PDB entry 9ASA | electron microscopy, 3.12 A resolution | chains A and B of the 5 polymer chains in the assembly

[Chain A]
Molecule: 5-hydroxytryptamine receptor 2A
Source organism: Homo sapiens
Reference sequence: P28223 (5HT2A_HUMAN); numbering as in UniProt (aligned over 1-471)
Amino-acid sequence (471 residues; row label = number of the first residue in the row):
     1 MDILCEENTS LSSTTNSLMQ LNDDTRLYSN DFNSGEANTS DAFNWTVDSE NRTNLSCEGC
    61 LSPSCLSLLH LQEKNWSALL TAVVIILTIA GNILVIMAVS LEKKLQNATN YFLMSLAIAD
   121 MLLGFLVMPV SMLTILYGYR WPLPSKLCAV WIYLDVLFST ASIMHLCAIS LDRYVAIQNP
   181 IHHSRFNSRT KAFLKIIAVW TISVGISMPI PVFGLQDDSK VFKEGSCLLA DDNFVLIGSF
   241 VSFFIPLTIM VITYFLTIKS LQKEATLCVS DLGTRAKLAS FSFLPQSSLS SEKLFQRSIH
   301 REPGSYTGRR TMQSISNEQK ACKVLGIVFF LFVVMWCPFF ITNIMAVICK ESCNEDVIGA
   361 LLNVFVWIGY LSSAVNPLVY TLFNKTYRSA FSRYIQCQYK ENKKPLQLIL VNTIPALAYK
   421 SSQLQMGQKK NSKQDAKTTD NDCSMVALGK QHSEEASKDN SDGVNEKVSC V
Not modelled in the structure: 1-82, 264-314, 395-471
Curated features (UniProtKB/Swiss-Prot):
  - motif: Asp172 to Tyr174 (DRY motif), Asn376 to Tyr380 (NPxxY motif), Ser469 to Val471 (PDZ-binding)
  - binding site (serotonin): Asp155, Asn343
  - site: Leu229 (Hydrophobic barrier that decreases the speed of ligand binding and dissociation)
  - modified residue: Ser280 (Phosphoserine)
  - glycosylation (N-linked (GlcNAc...) asparagine): Asn8, Asn38, Asn44, Asn51, Asn54
  - mutagenesis: Trp151 (W151A/F: Decreased ability to bind serotonin and psilocybin), Asp155 (D155A: Abolished binding to serotonin and psilocybin), Leu229 (L229A: Strongly increases dissociation of bound lysergic acid diethylamine, without affecting binding affinity ...), Ser239 (S239A: Decreased ability to bind serotonin and psilocybin), Ser242 (S242A: Decreased ability to bind serotonin and psilocybin), Ser280 (S280A: Increased ability of hallucinogens to desensitize the receptor; S280D: Reduced receptor desensitization by nonhallucinogenic agonists), Leu362 (L362A: Decreased ability to bind serotonin and psilocybin), Gly463 (G463V: Loss of interaction with PATJ), Asn465 (N465S: No effect on interaction with PATJ. Acquires the binding properties of HTR2C; when associated with S-470), Cys470 (C470S: No effect on interaction with PATJ. Acquires the binding properties of HTR2C; when associated with S-465), Val471 (V471A: Loss of interaction with PATJ, CASK, APBA1, DLG1 and DLG4)
Disulfide bonds: Cys148-Cys227
Ligand contacts: A1AFX (2,5-dimethoxy-N,N-dimethyl-4-{2-[({2-[(prop-2-yn-1-yl)oxy]phenyl}methyl)amino]ethyl}aniline): Leu123, Ile152, Asp155, Val156, Ser159, Thr160, Ser162, Val235, Gly238, Ser239, Ser242, Trp336, Phe339, Phe340, Asn343, Val366, Gly369, Tyr370, Ser372, Ser373
Reported in the primary citation:
  - binding site for A1AFX: Asp155, Phe339, Phe340
  - conformationally variable residues (helix shift, side-chain flip): Phe332, Tyr380

[Chain B]
Molecule: G subunit q (Gi2-mini-Gq chimeric)
Source organism: Homo sapiens
Amino-acid sequence (246 residues; each row starts with the number of its first residue):
     1 MGSTVSAEDK AAAERSKMID KNLREDGEKA RRTLRLLLLG ADNSGKSTIV KQMRILHGGS
    61 GGSGGTSGIF ETKFQVDKVN FHMFDVGGQR DERRKWIQCF NDVTAIIFVV DSSDYNRLQE
   121 ALNDFKSIWN NRWLRTISVI LFLNKQDLLA EKVLAGKSKI EDYFPEFARY TTPEDATPEP
   181 GEDPRVTRAK YFIRKEFVDI STASGDGRHI CYPHFTCAVD TENARRIFND CKDIILQMNL
   241 REYNLV
Not modelled in the structure: 1-3, 55-67

[Chain A / chain B interface]
Pairs across the interface - 24 pairs, chain A then chain B:
  Thr109(A) - Glu242(B)  hydrogen bond
  Asp172(A) - Tyr243(B)  hydrogen bond
  Arg173(A) - Tyr243(B)
  Arg173(A) - Leu245(B)
  Ala176(A) - Asn239(B)
  Ile177(A) - Leu236(B)
  Ile177(A) - Leu240(B)  hydrophobic
  Pro180(A) - Lys232(B)
  Pro180(A) - Ile235(B)
  Pro180(A) - Leu236(B)  hydrophobic
  Pro180(A) - Asn239(B)
  Ile181(A) - Val79(B)  hydrophobic
  Ile181(A) - Lys232(B)
  Ile181(A) - Ile235(B)  hydrophobic
  Ser184(A) - Ile235(B)
  Arg185(A) - Arg32(B)
  Asn317(A) - Gln237(B)
  Asn317(A) - Val246(B)
  Ala321(A) - Leu245(B)
  Ala321(A) - Val246(B)  hydrophobic
  Val324(A) - Leu245(B)
  Leu325(A) - Leu245(B)  hydrophobic
  Phe383(A) - Asn244(B)
  Asn384(A) - Asn244(B)  hydrogen bond (backbone-side chain)
Other interface residues (no listed pair), chain A (21 interface residues in all): Ile169, His183, Glu318, Lys320, Val379, Tyr380
Other interface residues (no listed pair), chain B (16 interface residues in all): Leu34, Phe228, Cys231

[Overview]
21 residues of chain A face 16 of chain B across their interface; the contacts include 3 hydrogen bonds. Polar
contacts include Thr109(A)-Glu242(B), Asp172(A)-Tyr243(B) and Asn384(A)-Asn244(B). Ligands of chain A:
compound A1AFX. From the paper: a binding site for A1AFX at Asp155(A), Phe339(A) and Phe340(A); conformational
variability at Phe332(A) and Tyr380(A).
Here chain A is 5-hydroxytryptamine receptor 2A and chain B is G subunit q (Gi2-mini-Gq chimeric), both from
Homo sapiens. Entry 9ASA (Global reconstruction of 5-HT2AR bound to RS130-180 in complex with a mini-Gq
protein and scFv16 obtained ...) was determined by electron microscopy, deposited together with 9ARY, 9AS0,
9AS2, 9AS4, 9AS6 and 9AS8.
